3LKU - chains A and B; structure by X-ray diffraction, 2.80 A resolution.

Chain A:
Name: UPF0363 protein YOR164C
Organism: Saccharomyces cerevisiae
UniProt: Q12125 (YO164_YEAST); numbering as in UniProt (aligned over 11-300)
Chain sequence (292 residues; each row starts with the number of its first residue):
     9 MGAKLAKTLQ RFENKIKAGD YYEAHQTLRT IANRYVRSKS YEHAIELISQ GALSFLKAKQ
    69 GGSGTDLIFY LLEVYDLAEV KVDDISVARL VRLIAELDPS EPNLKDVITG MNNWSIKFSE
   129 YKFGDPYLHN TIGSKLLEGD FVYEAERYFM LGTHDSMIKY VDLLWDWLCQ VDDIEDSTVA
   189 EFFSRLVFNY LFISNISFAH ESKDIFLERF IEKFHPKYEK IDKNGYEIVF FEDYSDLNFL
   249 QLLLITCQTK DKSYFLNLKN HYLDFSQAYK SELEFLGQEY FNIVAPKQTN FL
Disordered / not traced: 9-13, 300
Differences from the reference sequence: expression tag (9-10)
Modified residues: Mse9 (selenomethionine); Mse119, Mse158, Mse165 (selenomethionine; parent Met)
Ligand contacts: proline (PRO): Lys47, Ser48, Tyr49, Glu50, His51
Reported in the primary citation:
  - mutagenesis - H33D/R37D: decreased binding to Get3
  - mutagenesis - Y29A/Y30A/E31A, H33D/R37D, R42D/R45D: decreased growth
  - mutagenesis - H137A, Y156A: unchanged growth

Chain B:
Name: Ubiquitin-like protein MDY2
Organism: Saccharomyces cerevisiae
UniProt: Q12285 (MDY2_YEAST); residue numbers follow UniProt; this construct covers 3-56
Chain sequence (54 residues; numbered 3 to 56; the number before each row is that of its first residue):
     3 TSASGPEHEF VSKFLTLATL TEPKLPKSYT KPLKDVTNLG VPLPTLKYKY KQNR
Disordered / not traced: 55-56

How chain A and chain B interact:
Contacting residue pairs - 104 pairs, chain A then chain B:
  Glu128(A) - Lys36(B)
  Tyr129(A) - Leu35(B)
  Tyr129(A) - Lys36(B)
  Lys130(A) - Val38(B)
  Lys130(A) - Thr39(B)
  Phe131(A) - Thr39(B)
  Phe131(A) - Leu41(B)  hydrophobic
  Pro134(A) - Leu35(B)  hydrophobic
  Leu145(A) - Tyr52(B)
  Leu145(A) - Gln54(B)
  Asp148(A) - Tyr52(B)
  Asp148(A) - Gln54(B)
  Val150(A) - Tyr52(B)  hydrophobic
  Tyr151(A) - Thr47(B)
  Tyr151(A) - Leu48(B)  hydrogen bond (side chain-backbone)
  Arg155(A) - Leu41(B)
  Mse158(A) - Leu41(B)
  Leu159(A) - Leu35(B)
  Leu159(A) - Leu41(B)  hydrophobic
  Gly160(A) - Leu35(B)
  Trp175(A) - Leu48(B)  hydrophobic
  Trp175(A) - Tyr50(B)
  Trp175(A) - Lys51(B)
  Trp175(A) - Tyr52(B)  hydrophobic
  Gln178(A) - Lys53(B)  hydrogen bond (side chain-backbone)
  Val179(A) - Tyr50(B)  hydrophobic
  Thr186(A) - Tyr50(B)  hydrogen bond
  Glu189(A) - Leu48(B)
  Glu189(A) - Tyr50(B)  hydrogen bond
  Phe190(A) - Leu48(B)  hydrophobic
  Phe190(A) - Tyr50(B)  hydrophobic
  Arg193(A) - Leu45(B)
  Arg193(A) - Pro46(B)  hydrogen bond (side chain-backbone)
  Arg193(A) - Leu48(B)
  Phe196(A) - Leu45(B)  hydrophobic
  Asn197(A) - Leu45(B)
  Phe200(A) - Leu41(B)
  Phe200(A) - Gly42(B)
  Phe200(A) - Val43(B)
  Phe200(A) - Leu45(B)  hydrophobic
  Ile201(A) - Lys33(B)
  Ile201(A) - Val38(B)
  Ser202(A) - Tyr31(B)
  Ser202(A) - Thr32(B)
  Ser202(A) - Lys33(B)  hydrogen bond (backbone-backbone)
  Asn203(A) - Tyr31(B)
  Asn203(A) - Thr32(B)  hydrogen bond
  Ile204(A) - Pro28(B)
  Ile204(A) - Lys29(B)
  Ile204(A) - Tyr31(B)  hydrogen bond (backbone-backbone)
  Ser205(A) - Lys29(B)  hydrogen bond (backbone-backbone)
  Ser205(A) - Ser30(B)
  Ser205(A) - Tyr31(B)  hydrogen bond (backbone-backbone)
  Ser205(A) - Thr32(B)
  His208(A) - Lys29(B)
  Glu227(A) - His10(B)  salt bridge
  Ile229(A) - His10(B)
  Ile229(A) - Leu17(B)
  Lys231(A) - Leu17(B)
  Lys231(A) - Thr18(B)
  Lys231(A) - Thr21(B)
  Asn232(A) - Thr21(B)
  Gly233(A) - Lys29(B)  hydrogen bond (backbone-side chain)
  Tyr234(A) - Thr21(B)
  Tyr234(A) - Pro25(B)
  Tyr234(A) - Lys29(B)
  Ile236(A) - Val13(B)  hydrophobic
  Ile236(A) - Leu17(B)  hydrophobic
  Phe238(A) - Ser6(B)
  Phe238(A) - Glu9(B)
  Phe238(A) - His10(B)
  Phe238(A) - Val13(B)  hydrophobic
  Glu240(A) - Thr3(B)
  Glu240(A) - Ser6(B)
  Ser243(A) - Glu9(B)  hydrogen bond
  Asn246(A) - Glu9(B)  hydrogen bond
  Leu250(A) - Val13(B)  hydrophobic
  Leu250(A) - Phe16(B)  hydrophobic
  Ile253(A) - Leu17(B)  hydrophobic
  Thr254(A) - Phe16(B)
  Gln256(A) - Pro25(B)
  Gln256(A) - Lys26(B)  hydrogen bond (backbone-backbone)
  Gln256(A) - Leu27(B)  hydrogen bond (backbone-backbone)
  Gln256(A) - Pro28(B)
  Gln256(A) - Lys29(B)
  Thr257(A) - Ala20(B)
  Thr257(A) - Lys26(B)
  Lys258(A) - Lys26(B)
  Tyr262(A) - Phe16(B)
  Tyr262(A) - Leu19(B)  hydrogen bond (side chain-backbone)
  Tyr262(A) - Ala20(B)  hydrophobic
  Leu266(A) - Phe16(B)  hydrophobic
  His269(A) - Phe12(B)
  Tyr270(A) - Glu9(B)  hydrogen bond
  Tyr270(A) - Phe12(B)  hydrophobic
  Tyr270(A) - Val13(B)
  Ser279(A) - Val43(B)
  Glu280(A) - Leu45(B)
  Glu280(A) - Pro46(B)
  Phe283(A) - Asn40(B)
  Phe283(A) - Gly42(B)
  Phe283(A) - Val43(B)  hydrophobic
  Glu287(A) - Lys33(B)  salt bridge
  Tyr288(A) - Leu27(B)  hydrophobic
Interface residues without a listed pair, chain A (58 interface residues in all): Asp230, Cys255, Asn265
Interface residues without a listed pair, chain B (40 interface residues in all): Ser14, Lys49

Overview:
Chain A and chain B form an interface of 58 and 40 residues respectively; the contacts include 17 hydrogen
bonds and 2 salt bridges. Polar pairs include Glu227(A)-His10(B), Glu287(A)-Lys33(B) and Tyr151(A)-Leu48(B).
Bound to chain A: proline. The paper reports that Y29A/Y30A/E31A, H33D/R37D and R42D/R45D of chain A reduce
growth; H33D/R37D of chain A reduce binding to Get3.
Chain A is UPF0363 protein YOR164C and chain B is Ubiquitin-like protein MDY2, both from Saccharomyces
cerevisiae; the structure, Crystal structure of S. cerevisiae Get4 in complex with an N-terminal fragment of
Get5, was determined by X-ray diffraction.
